PDB entry 8IAJ | electron microscopy, 3.10 A resolution | chains A and H of the 8 polymer chains in the assembly

== Chain A ==
Protein: chimera of Long chain base biosynthesis protein 1 and Serine palmitoyltransferase 1
Source organism: Arabidopsis thaliana
Notes: EC 2.3.1.50
UniProtKB: chimeric construct of Q94IB8, P25045: residues 25-101 from Q94IB8 (LCB1_ARATH) positions 1-77 (UniProt number = residue number - 24); residues 102-558 from P25045 positions 102-558 (same numbers)
Amino-acid sequence (534 residues; each row starts with the number of its first residue):
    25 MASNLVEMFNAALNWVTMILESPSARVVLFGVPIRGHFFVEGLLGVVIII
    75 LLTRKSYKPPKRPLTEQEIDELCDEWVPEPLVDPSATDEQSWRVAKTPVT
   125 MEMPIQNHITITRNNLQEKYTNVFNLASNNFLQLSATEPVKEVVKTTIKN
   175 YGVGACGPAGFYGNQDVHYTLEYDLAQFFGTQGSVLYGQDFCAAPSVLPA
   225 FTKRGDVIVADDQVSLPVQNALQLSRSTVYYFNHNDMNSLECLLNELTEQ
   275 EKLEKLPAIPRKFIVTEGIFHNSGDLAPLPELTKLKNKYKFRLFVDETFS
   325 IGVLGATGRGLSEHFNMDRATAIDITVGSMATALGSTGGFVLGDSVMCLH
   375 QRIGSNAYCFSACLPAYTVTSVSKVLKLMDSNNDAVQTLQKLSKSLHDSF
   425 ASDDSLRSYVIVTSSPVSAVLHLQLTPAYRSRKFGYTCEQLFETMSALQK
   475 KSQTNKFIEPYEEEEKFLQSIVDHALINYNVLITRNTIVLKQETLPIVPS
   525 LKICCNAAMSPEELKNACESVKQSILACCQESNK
Not modelled in the structure: 25-59, 555-558
Swiss-Prot annotation at these positions:
  - modified residue: T121 (Phosphothreonine)
Ligand contacts: pyridoxal phosphate (PLP): F384, S385, A386

== Chain H ==
Protein: Protein ORM2
Source organism: Saccharomyces cerevisiae S288C
UniProtKB: Q06144 (ORM2_YEAST); numbering as in UniProt (aligned over 1-216)
Amino-acid sequence (216 residues; row label = number of the first residue in the row):
     1 MIDRTKNESPAFEESPLTPNVSNLKPFPSQSNKISTPVTDHRRRRAAAVI
    51 SHVEQETFEDENDQQMLPNMNATWVDQRGAWLIHIVVIVLLRLFYSLFGS
   101 TPKWTWTLTNMTYIIGFYIMFHLVKGTPFDFNGGAYDNLTMWEQINDETL
   151 YTPTRKFLLIVPIVLFLISNQYYRNDMTLFLSNLAVTVLIGVVPKLGITH
   201 RLRISIPGITGRAQIS
Not modelled in the structure: 1-34
Sequence notes: engineered mutation A46 (Ser in Q06144), A47 (Ser in Q06144), A48 (Ser in Q06144)
Swiss-Prot annotation at these positions:
  - modified residue: S9 (Phosphoserine), S15 (Phosphoserine), T18 (Phosphothreonine), S22 (Phosphoserine), S29 (Phosphoserine), S51 (Phosphoserine)
  - mutagenesis: S9 (S9A: Induces dysregulation of sphingolipid synthesis; when associated with A-15, A-18, A-36 and 46-A--A-48), S15 (S15A: Induces dysregulation of sphingolipid synthesis; when associated with A-9, A-18, A-36 and 46-A--A-48), T18 (T18A: Induces dysregulation of sphingolipid synthesis; when associated with A-9, A-15, A-36 and 46-A--A-48), T36 (T36A: Induces dysregulation of sphingolipid synthesis; when associated with A-9, A-15, A-18 and 46-A--A-48)
Ligand contacts: Z1T (N-[(2S,3R,4E)-1,3-dihydroxyoctadec-4-en-2-yl]tetracosanamide): N71, W74, I83, H84, V87, L91, T112, G116, F117, I119, M120, V124, P128, M141

== How chain A and chain H interact ==
Residue-residue contacts (24):
  H61(A) - R174(H)
  V64(A) - L184(H)  hydrophobic
  E65(A) - N170(H)  hydrogen bond
  E65(A) - Q171(H)  hydrogen bond
  E65(A) - R174(H)  salt bridge
  L68(A) - F166(H)  hydrophobic
  L68(A) - L167(H)  hydrophobic
  I72(A) - I163(H)  hydrophobic
  L75(A) - Y151(H)  hydrophobic
  L75(A) - L159(H)  hydrophobic
  L76(A) - K156(H)
  R78(A) - Y151(H)
  R78(A) - K156(H)
  S80(A) - L150(H)
  S80(A) - Y151(H)
  Y81(A) - T149(H)
  Y81(A) - L150(H)  hydrogen bond (backbone-backbone)
  Y81(A) - Y151(H)  hydrophobic
  K82(A) - D147(H)  hydrogen bond (side chain-backbone)
  K82(A) - E148(H)  hydrogen bond (side chain-backbone)
  P83(A) - E148(H)
  P83(A) - L150(H)  hydrophobic
  K85(A) - Q55(H)
  R86(A) - Q55(H)
Other interface residues (no listed pair), chain H (22 interface residues in all): E61, T152, I160, V164, F180, G197, H200

== Summary ==
14 residues of chain A face 22 of chain H across their interface, with 5 hydrogen bonds and 1 salt bridge.
Polar contacts include E65(A)-R174(H), E65(A)-N170(H) and E65(A)-Q171(H). Chain A binds pyridoxal phosphate.
Ligands of chain H: compound Z1T.
Here chain A is chimera of Long chain base biosynthesis protein 1 and Serine palmitoyltransferase 1
(Arabidopsis thaliana) and chain H is Protein ORM2 (Saccharomyces cerevisiae S288C). Entry 8IAJ (Cryo-EM
structure of the yeast SPT-ORM2 (ORM2-S3A) complex) was determined by electron microscopy, deposited together
with 8IAK and 8IAM.
